PDB entry 6YJV | X-ray diffraction, 1.70 A resolution | chain AAA

Chain AAA:
Molecule: Alpha-1,6-mannosylglycoprotein 6-beta-N-acetylglucosaminyltransferase A
From: Homo sapiens
Notes: EC 2.4.1.155
UniProtKB: Q09328 (MGT5A_HUMAN); aligned to UniProt positions 214-728 over residues 214-728 (the alignment contains insertions or deletions, so no single offset holds)
Sequence (515 residues; numbered 214 to 728; the number before each row is that of its first residue):
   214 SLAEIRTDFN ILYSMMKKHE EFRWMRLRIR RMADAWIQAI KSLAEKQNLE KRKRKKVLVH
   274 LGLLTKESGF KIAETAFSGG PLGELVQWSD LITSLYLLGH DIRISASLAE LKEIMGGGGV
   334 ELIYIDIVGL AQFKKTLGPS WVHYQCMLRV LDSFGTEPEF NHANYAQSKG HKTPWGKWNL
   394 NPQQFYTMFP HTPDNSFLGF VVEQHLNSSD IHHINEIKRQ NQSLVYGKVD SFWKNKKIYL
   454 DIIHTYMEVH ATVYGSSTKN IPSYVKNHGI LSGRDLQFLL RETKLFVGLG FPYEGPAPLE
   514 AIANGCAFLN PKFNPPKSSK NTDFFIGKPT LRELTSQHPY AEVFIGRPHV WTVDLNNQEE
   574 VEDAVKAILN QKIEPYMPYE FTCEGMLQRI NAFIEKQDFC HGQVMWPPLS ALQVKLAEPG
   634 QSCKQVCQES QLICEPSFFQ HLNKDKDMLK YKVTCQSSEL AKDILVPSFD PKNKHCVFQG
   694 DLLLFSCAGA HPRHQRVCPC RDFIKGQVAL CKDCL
Not modelled in the structure: 421-426, 468-470, 615-616
Disulfides: Cys-359/Cys-613, Cys-636/Cys-711, Cys-640/Cys-713, Cys-647/Cys-700, Cys-668/Cys-689, Cys-724/Cys-727
Construct notes: conflict Gly-330 (Asp343 in Q09328), Gly-331 (Arg344 in Q09328), Gly-332 (Ile345 in Q09328)
Residues lining bound ligands: U2F (uridine-5'-diphosphate-2-deoxy-2-fluoro-alpha-D-glucose): Gly-292, Gly-293, Pro-294, Leu-295, Gly-296, Val-299, Tyr-439, Lys-441, Val-442, Phe-445, Leu-489, Phe-504, Pro-505, Gly-508, Pro-509, Ala-510, Pro-511, Glu-513, Phe-537
Swiss-Prot annotation at these positions:
  - region: Lys-264 to Lys-269 (Important for activity in FGF2 release)
From the paper describing this entry:
  - catalytic residues: Glu-297 (from molecular simulation)

Overview:
Bound to chain AAA: compound U2F. From the paper: the catalytic residue Glu-297.
Chain AAA is Alpha-1,6-mannosylglycoprotein 6-beta-N-acetylglucosaminyltransferase A (Homo sapiens); the
structure, Crystal structure of unliganded MGAT5 (alpha-1,6-mannosylglycoprotein
6-beta-N-acetylglucosaminyltransferase V) luminal domain with a Lys329-Ile345 loop truncation, in ..., was
determined by X-ray diffraction (same publication as 6YJQ, 6YJR, 6YJS, 6YJT and 6YJU).
